PDB entry 8V2N | X-ray diffraction, 1.74 A resolution | chains A and B

Chain A:
Protein: NAD-dependent protein deacetylase sirtuin-3, mitochondrial
Organism: Homo sapiens
Reference sequence: Q9NTG7 (SIR3_HUMAN); residue numbers follow UniProt; this construct covers 118-399
Sequence (282 residues; numbered 118 to 399; the number before each row is that of its first residue):
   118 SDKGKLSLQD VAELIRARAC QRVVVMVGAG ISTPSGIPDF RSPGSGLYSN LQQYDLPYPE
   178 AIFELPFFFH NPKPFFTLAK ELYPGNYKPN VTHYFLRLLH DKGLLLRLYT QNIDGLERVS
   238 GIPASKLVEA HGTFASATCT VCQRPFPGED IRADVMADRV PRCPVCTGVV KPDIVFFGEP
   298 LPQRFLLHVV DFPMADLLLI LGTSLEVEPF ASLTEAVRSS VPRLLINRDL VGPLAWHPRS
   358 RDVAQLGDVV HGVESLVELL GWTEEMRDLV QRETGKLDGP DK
Unresolved in the structure: 118-121, 159-171, 395-399
Metal / ion sites: Zn2+: Cys256, Cys259, Cys280, Cys283
Ligand contacts: carba-nicotinamide-adenine-dinucleotide (CNA): Gly145, Ala146, Gly147, Ser149, Thr150, Ile154, Pro155, Asp156, Phe157, Arg158, Phe180, Gln228, Asn229, Ile230, Asp231, His248, Gly319, Thr320, Ser321, Leu322, Glu323, Val324, Asn344, Arg345, Val348, Gly364, Asp365, Val366
What the authors report for this chain:
  - conformationally variable residues (loop rearrangement, order/disorder transition): Ile154 to Tyr175

Chain B:
Protein: Gln-pro-lys-fdl
Sequence (4 residues; row label = number of the first residue in the row):
     1 QPKX
Modified residues: FDL (N~6~-acetyl-N-(4-methyl-2-oxo-2H-chromen-7-yl)-L-lysinamide) at position 4

Chain A / chain B interface:
Contacting residue pairs (21):
  Phe180(A) with FDL_4(B)
  His248(A) with FDL_4(B)
  Ile291(A) with FDL_4(B)
  Val292(A) with FDL_4(B)
  Phe293(A) with FDL_4(B)
  Phe294(A) with FDL_4(B)
  Gly295(A) with Lys3(B); FDL_4(B), hydrogen bond (backbone-backbone)
  Glu296(A) with Lys3(B); FDL_4(B), hydrogen bond (backbone-backbone)
  Pro297(A) with Pro2(B); Lys3(B)
  Leu298(A) with Pro2(B), hydrogen bond (backbone-backbone); Lys3(B); FDL_4(B)
  Phe302(A) with Gln1(B)
  Leu303(A) with Pro2(B), hydrophobic
  His305(A) with Gln1(B), hydrogen bond
  Glu325(A) with FDL_4(B)
  Pro326(A) with Gln1(B); Lys3(B)
Other interface residues (no listed pair), chain A (18 interface residues in all): Glu177, Ile230, Val324

Overview:
The interface between chain A and chain B involves 18 residues on one side and 4 on the other, with 4 hydrogen
bonds. Polar pairs include His305(A)-Gln1(B), Gly295(A)-FDL_4(B) and Glu296(A)-FDL_4(B). Ligands of chain A:
carba-nicotinamide-adenine-dinucleotide. The Zn2+ site is built by Cys256(A), Cys259(A), Cys280(A) and
Cys283(A). From the paper: conformational variability at Ile154(A).
Here chain A is NAD-dependent protein deacetylase sirtuin-3, mitochondrial (Homo sapiens) and chain B is
Gln-pro-lys-fdl. Entry 8V2N (Human SIRT3 co-crystallized with ligands, including p53-AMC peptide and
Carba-NAD) was determined by X-ray diffraction together with 8V15 from the same study.
